PDB entry 3FB5 | X-ray diffraction, 2.80 A resolution | chains A and C of the 3 polymer chains in the assembly

Chain A:
Molecule: antibody Fab fragment heavy chain
From: Mus musculus
Notes: antibody fragment or engineered binder
Chain sequence (219 residues; each row starts with the number of its first residue):
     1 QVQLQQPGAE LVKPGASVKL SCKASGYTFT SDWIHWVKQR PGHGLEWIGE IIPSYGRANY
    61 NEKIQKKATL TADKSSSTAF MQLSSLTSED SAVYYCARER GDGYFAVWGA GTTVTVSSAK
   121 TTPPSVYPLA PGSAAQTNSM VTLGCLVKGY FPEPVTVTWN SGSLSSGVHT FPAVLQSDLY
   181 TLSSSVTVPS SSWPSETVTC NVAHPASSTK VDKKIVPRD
Cystine bridges: Cys-22/Cys-96, Cys-145/Cys-200

Chain C:
Molecule: Voltage-gated potassium channel
From: Streptomyces lividans
UniProtKB: P0A334 (KCSA_STRLI); numbering as in UniProt (aligned over 21-124)
Chain sequence (104 residues; row label = number of the first residue in the row):
    21 GSALQWRAAG AATVLLVIVL LAGSYLAVLA ERGAPGAQLI TYPRALWWSV ETATTVGYGD
    81 LYPVTLWGRC VAVVVMVAGI TSFGLVTAAL ATWFVGQEQQ QQGQ
Disordered / not traced: 21-24, 115-124
Differences from the reference sequence: engineered mutation Gln-25 (His in P0A334), Cys-90 (Leu in P0A334), Gln-117 (Arg in P0A334), Gln-120 (Glu in P0A334), Gln-121 (Arg in P0A334), Gln-122 (Arg in P0A334), Gln-124 (His in P0A334)
Ion coordination: K+ site 1: Thr-75, Val-76; K+ site 2 near Thr-75 (its only coordinating residue here); K+ site 3: Val-76, Gly-77; K+ site 4 near Tyr-78 (its only coordinating residue here)
Swiss-Prot annotation at these positions:
  - motif: Thr-75 to Asp-80 (Selectivity filter)
  - mutagenesis: Glu-71 (E71A: Prevents channel inactivation)

Chain A / chain C interface:
Pairs across the interface (23; chain A residue first):
  Thr-30(A) with Tyr-45(C), hydrogen bond
  Ser-31(A) with Tyr-62(C)
  Trp-33(A) with Arg-52(C); Tyr-62(C), hydrogen bond
  Glu-50(A) with Arg-52(C), salt bridge
  Ile-52(A) with Tyr-45(C); Leu-49(C), hydrophobic; Tyr-62(C)
  Ser-54(A) with Tyr-45(C), hydrogen bond (backbone-side chain)
  Tyr-55(A) with Tyr-45(C); Leu-49(C)
  Arg-57(A) with Leu-49(C), hydrogen bond (side chain-backbone); Ala-50(C); Arg-52(C)
  Asn-59(A) with Arg-52(C); Gly-53(C)
  Glu-62(A) with Pro-55(C)
  Glu-99(A) with Arg-52(C), salt bridge
  Gly-101(A) with Arg-52(C); Thr-61(C); Tyr-62(C), hydrogen bond (backbone-backbone)
  Asp-102(A) with Thr-61(C)
  Gly-103(A) with Thr-61(C)
Interface residues without a listed pair, chain A (16 interface residues in all): His-35, Arg-100
Interface residues without a listed pair, chain C (9 interface residues in all): Pro-63

Summary:
The interface between chain A and chain C involves 16 residues on one side and 9 on the other; the contacts
include 5 hydrogen bonds and 2 salt bridges. Polar contacts include Glu-50(A)/Arg-52(C), Glu-99(A)/Arg-52(C)
and Thr-30(A)/Tyr-45(C). From UniProt: one mutagenesis site on chain C.
Here chain A is antibody Fab fragment heavy chain (Mus musculus) and chain C is Voltage-gated potassium
channel (Streptomyces lividans). Entry 3FB5 (KcsA potassium channel in the partially open state with 14.5 A
opening at T112) was determined by X-ray diffraction.
